Entry 5T61 (X-ray diffraction, 2.55 A resolution); this record covers chains E and F of the 24 polymer chains in the assembly.

[Chain E]
Molecule: Tungsten formylmethanofuran dehydrogenase subunit fwdG
Source organism: Methanothermobacter wolfeii
Chain sequence (82 residues; row label = number of the first residue in the row):
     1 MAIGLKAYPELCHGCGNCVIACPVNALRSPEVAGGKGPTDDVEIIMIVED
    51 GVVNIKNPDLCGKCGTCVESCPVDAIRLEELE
Disordered / not traced: 1, 82
Metal / ion sites: 4Fe-4S cluster Fe site 1: Cys12, Cys15, Cys18, Cys71; 4Fe-4S cluster Fe site 2: Cys22, Cys61, Cys64, Cys67; K+: Val68, Cys71, Asp74
Ligand contacts:
  - 4Fe-4S cluster (SF4), molecule 1: Leu5, Cys22, Pro23, Ile45, Met46, Cys61, Gly62, Lys63, Cys64, Gly65, Thr66, Cys67
  - 4Fe-4S cluster (SF4), molecule 2: Cys12, His13, Gly14, Cys15, Gly16, Asn17, Cys18, Val53, Cys71, Val73, Ala75, Ile76

[Chain F]
Molecule: Tungsten formylmethanofuran dehydrogenase subunit fwdF
Source organism: Methanothermobacter wolfeii
Chain sequence (349 residues; row label = number of the first residue in the row):
     1 METTEVIEGKNITVERTGEENRRLIFQDCLCAVCGLCGEICPVSAIEVNP
    51 TGAMVRTEQEKSKIAIDENKCVLCGMCSSICPFQALDLQIDGTSIKELAE
   101 YPKIIKSAEIDDETCIQCKACETACPQDAITITRELPERKDLVTGEIEID
   151 KDTCIYCGMCEEMCPVDAIEIDHQTPSSASPVVATDIRVDEDKCVHCGIC
   201 KRICPVDAIMQVCRICPYGEYEIKTPEVTGTSYIDPELCVNCGWCQEICP
   251 VDAATVTKPFEGELIIDQDTCQACETCVMVCPCNVLSFPKPEKPGEKTTK
   301 LHKDERFCIYCGACERSCPVTAITVKRNRINTTPIRSKAWKNAFDSLLK
Disordered / not traced: 1-2, 19-20
Metal / ion sites: 4Fe-4S cluster Fe site 1: Cys31, Cys34, Cys37, Cys81; 4Fe-4S cluster Fe site 2: Cys41, Cys71, Cys77; 4Fe-4S cluster Fe site 3: Cys115, Cys118, Cys121; K+ site 1: Glu122, Thr123, Cys125, Asp128; 4Fe-4S cluster Fe site 4: Cys125, Cys242, Cys245; 4Fe-4S cluster Fe site 5: Cys154, Cys157, Cys160; K+ site 2: Glu161, Glu162, Cys164, Asp167; 4Fe-4S cluster Fe site 6: Cys194, Cys197, Cys200; K+ site 3 near His196 (its only coordinating residue here); 4Fe-4S cluster Fe site 7: Cys213 (shared with 1 residue of chain L); K+ site 4: Gln246, Glu247, Cys249, Asp252; 4Fe-4S cluster Fe site 8: Cys271, Cys274, Cys277, Cys318; 1 more 4Fe-4S cluster Fe sites not listed
Ligand contacts:
  - 4Fe-4S cluster (SF4), molecule 1: Leu24, Cys41, Pro42, Val43, Ala45, Ile46, Cys71, Val72, Leu73, Cys74, Gly75, Met76, Cys77
  - 4Fe-4S cluster (SF4), molecule 2: Phe26, Cys31, Ala32, Val33, Cys34, Gly35, Leu36, Cys37, Cys81, Pro82, Phe83, Ala85, Leu86
  - 4Fe-4S cluster (SF4), molecule 3: Ala108, Cys125, Pro126, Ala129, Ile130, Ile234, Cys239, Val240, Asn241, Cys242, Gly243, Trp244, Cys245, Val256
  - 4Fe-4S cluster (SF4), molecule 4: Ile110, Cys115, Ile116, Gln117, Cys118, Lys119, Ala120, Cys121, Ile132, Cys249, Pro250, Val251, Ala253
  - 4Fe-4S cluster (SF4), molecule 5: Ile147, Cys164, Pro165, Val166, Ala168, Ile169, Cys194, Val195, His196, Cys197, Gly198, Ile199, Cys200, Gln211
  - 4Fe-4S cluster (SF4), molecule 6: Ile149, Cys154, Ile155, Tyr156, Cys157, Gly158, Met159, Cys160, Ile187, Cys204, Pro205, Val206, Ala208, Ile209
  - 4Fe-4S cluster (SF4), molecule 7: Cys213, Ile215, Cys216
  - 4Fe-4S cluster (SF4), molecule 8: Leu264, Cys281, Pro282, Cys283, Val285, Leu286, Cys308, Ile309, Tyr310, Cys311, Gly312, Ala313, Cys314, Val325
  - 4Fe-4S cluster (SF4), molecule 9: Cys271, Gln272, Ala273, Cys274, Glu275, Thr276, Cys277, Leu301, Cys318, Pro319, Val320, Ala322, Ile323

[How chain E and chain F interact]
Pairs across the interface (31):
  Ile3(E) - Asn49(F)
  Ile3(E) - Gln59(F)
  Ile3(E) - Lys61(F)
  Pro23(E) - Gln272(F)
  Pro23(E) - Cys274(F)  hydrophobic
  Pro23(E) - Pro319(F)  hydrophobic
  Pro23(E) - Val320(F)
  Val24(E) - Pro319(F)
  Val24(E) - Val320(F)  hydrophobic
  Ala26(E) - Gln272(F)
  Leu27(E) - Thr270(F)
  Leu27(E) - Gln272(F)
  Leu27(E) - Val320(F)  hydrophobic
  Lys63(E) - Pro50(F)
  Lys63(E) - Gly52(F)
  Lys63(E) - Ala53(F)  hydrogen bond (backbone-backbone)
  Cys64(E) - Gly52(F)
  Cys64(E) - Ala53(F)
  Cys64(E) - Arg56(F)
  Cys64(E) - Cys274(F)  hydrophobic
  Cys64(E) - Thr276(F)  hydrogen bond
  Cys64(E) - Ser317(F)
  Gly65(E) - Thr57(F)
  Thr66(E) - Arg56(F)  hydrogen bond
  Thr66(E) - Cys274(F)  hydrogen bond
  Thr66(E) - Thr276(F)  hydrogen bond
  Val68(E) - Thr57(F)
  Glu69(E) - Arg56(F)  salt bridge
  Leu78(E) - Ala53(F)  hydrophobic
  Leu78(E) - Gln59(F)  hydrogen bond (backbone-side chain)
  Glu80(E) - Lys61(F)  salt bridge
Interface residues without a listed pair, chain E (15 interface residues in all): Ala21, Gly62
Interface residues without a listed pair, chain F (17 interface residues in all): Met54, Met279

[In short]
The interface between chain E and chain F involves 15 residues on one side and 17 on the other; the contacts
include 6 hydrogen bonds and 2 salt bridges. Among the polar pairs are Glu69(E)-Arg56(F), Glu80(E)-Lys61(F)
and Cys64(E)-Thr276(F). Bound to chain E: 4Fe-4S cluster.
Here chain E is Tungsten formylmethanofuran dehydrogenase subunit fwdG and chain F is Tungsten
formylmethanofuran dehydrogenase subunit fwdF, both from Methanothermobacter wolfeii. Entry 5T61
(Tungsten-containing formylmethanofuran dehydrogenase from methanothermobacter wolfeii, triclinic form at 2.55
A) was determined by X-ray diffraction (same publication as 5T5I and 5T5M).
